5GX7 - chain A; structure by X-ray diffraction, 1.99 A resolution.

# Chain A
Protein: Extracellular solute-binding protein family 1
Organism: Streptobacillus moniliformis DSM 12112
UniProt: D1AWE0 (D1AWE0_STRM9); residue numbers follow UniProt; this construct covers 19-500
Chain sequence (483 residues; each row starts with the number of its first residue):
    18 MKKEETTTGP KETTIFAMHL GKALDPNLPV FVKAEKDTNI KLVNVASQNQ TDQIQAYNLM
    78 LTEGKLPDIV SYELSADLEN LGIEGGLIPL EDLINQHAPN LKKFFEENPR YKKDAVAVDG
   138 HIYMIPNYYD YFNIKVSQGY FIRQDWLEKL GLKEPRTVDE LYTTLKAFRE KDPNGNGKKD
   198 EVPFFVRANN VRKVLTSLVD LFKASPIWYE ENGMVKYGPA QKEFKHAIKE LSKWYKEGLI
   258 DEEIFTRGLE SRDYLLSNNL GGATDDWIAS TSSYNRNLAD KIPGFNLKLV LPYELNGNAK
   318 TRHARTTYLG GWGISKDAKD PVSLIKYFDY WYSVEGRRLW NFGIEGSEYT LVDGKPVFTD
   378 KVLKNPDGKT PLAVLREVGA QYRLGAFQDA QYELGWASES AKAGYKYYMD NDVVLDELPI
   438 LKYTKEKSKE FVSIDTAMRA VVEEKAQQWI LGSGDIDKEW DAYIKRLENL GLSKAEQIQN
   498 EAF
Not modelled in the structure: 18-26
Differences from the reference sequence: expression tag (18)
Ion coordination: Ca2+: Asp189, Asn191, Asn193, Lys195, Asp197, Glu198
What the authors report for this chain:
  - binding site for 4,5-dehydro-D-glucuronic acid: Trp284, Ser287, Gln405, Tyr409, Glu410
  - binding site for N-acetyl-D-galactosamine 6-sulfate: His36, Tyr146, Arg204, Lys210, Trp284, Arg393

# In short
Asp189, Asn191, Asn193, Lys195, Asp197 and Glu198 form the Ca2+ site. The paper reports a binding site for
N-acetyl-D-galactosamine 6-sulfate at His36, Tyr146 and Arg204 among others; a binding site for
4,5-dehydro-D-glucuronic acid at Trp284, Ser287 and Gln405 among others.
Chain A is Extracellular solute-binding protein family 1 (Streptobacillus moniliformis DSM 12112); the
structure, Crystal structure of solute-binding protein complexed with unsaturated chondroitin disaccharide
with a sulfate group at C-6 ..., was determined by X-ray diffraction (same publication as 5GX6, 5GUB and
5GX8).
